Entry 7XUI (electron microscopy, 3.61 A resolution); this record covers chains I and B of the 8 polymer chains in the assembly.

Chain I:
Molecule: DNA-directed RNA polymerase subunit beta
Organism: Escherichia coli K-12
Notes: EC 2.7.7.6
Reference sequence: P0A8V2 (RPOB_ECOLI); residue numbers follow UniProt; this construct covers 1-1342
Chain sequence (1342 residues; each row starts with the number of its first residue):
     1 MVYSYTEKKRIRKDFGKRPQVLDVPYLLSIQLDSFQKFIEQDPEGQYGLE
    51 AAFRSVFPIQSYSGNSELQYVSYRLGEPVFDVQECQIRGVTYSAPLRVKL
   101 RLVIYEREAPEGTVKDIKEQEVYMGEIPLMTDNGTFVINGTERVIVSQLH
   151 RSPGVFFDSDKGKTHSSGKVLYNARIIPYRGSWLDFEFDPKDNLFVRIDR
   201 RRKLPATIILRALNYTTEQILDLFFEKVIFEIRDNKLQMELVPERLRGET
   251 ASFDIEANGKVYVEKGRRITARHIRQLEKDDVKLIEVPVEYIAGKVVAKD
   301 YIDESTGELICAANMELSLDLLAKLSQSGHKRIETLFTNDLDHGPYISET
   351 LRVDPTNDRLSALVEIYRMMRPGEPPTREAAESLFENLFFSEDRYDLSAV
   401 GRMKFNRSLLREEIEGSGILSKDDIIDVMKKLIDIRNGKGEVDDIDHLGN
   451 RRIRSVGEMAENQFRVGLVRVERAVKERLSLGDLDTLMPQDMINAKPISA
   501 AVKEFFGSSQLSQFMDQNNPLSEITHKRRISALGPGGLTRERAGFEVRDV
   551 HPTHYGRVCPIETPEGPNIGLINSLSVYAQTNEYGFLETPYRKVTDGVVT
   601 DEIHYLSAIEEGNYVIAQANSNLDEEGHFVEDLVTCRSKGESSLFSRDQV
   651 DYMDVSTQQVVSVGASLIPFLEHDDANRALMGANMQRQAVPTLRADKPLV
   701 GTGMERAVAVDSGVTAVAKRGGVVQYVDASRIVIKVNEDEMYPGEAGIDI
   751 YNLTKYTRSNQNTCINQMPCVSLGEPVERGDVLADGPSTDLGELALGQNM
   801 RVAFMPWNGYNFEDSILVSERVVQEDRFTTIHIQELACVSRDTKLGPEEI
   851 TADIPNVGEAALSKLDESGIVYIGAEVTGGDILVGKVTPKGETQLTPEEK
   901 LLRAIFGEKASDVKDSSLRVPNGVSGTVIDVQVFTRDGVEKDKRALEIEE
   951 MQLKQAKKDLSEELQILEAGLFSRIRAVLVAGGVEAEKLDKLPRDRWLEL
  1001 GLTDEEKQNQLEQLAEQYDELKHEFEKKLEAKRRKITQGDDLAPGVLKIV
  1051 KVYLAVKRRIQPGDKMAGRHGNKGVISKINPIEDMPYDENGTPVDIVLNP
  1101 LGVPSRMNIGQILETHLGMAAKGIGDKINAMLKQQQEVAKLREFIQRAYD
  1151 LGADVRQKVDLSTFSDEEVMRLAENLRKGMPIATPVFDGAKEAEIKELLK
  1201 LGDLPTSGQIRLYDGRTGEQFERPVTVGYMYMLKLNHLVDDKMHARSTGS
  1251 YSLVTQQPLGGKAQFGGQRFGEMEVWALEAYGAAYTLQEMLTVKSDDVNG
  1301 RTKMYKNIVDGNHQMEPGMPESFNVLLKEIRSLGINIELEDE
Not modelled in the structure: 1
Swiss-Prot annotation at these positions:
  - modified residue (N6-acetyllysine): Lys1022, Lys1200
  - mutagenesis: Ile561 (I561S: Resistant to antibiotics salinamide A and B), Ile569 (I569S: Resistant to antibiotics salinamide A and B), Ala665 (A665E: Resistant to antibiotics salinamide A and B), Asp675 (D675A/G: Resistant to antibiotics salinamide A and B), Asn677 (N677H/K: Resistant to antibiotics salinamide A and B), Leu680 (L680M: Resistant to antibiotics salinamide A and B), Glu813 (E813K: Disrupts the enzyme's active center)

Chain B:
Molecule: template DNA
Sequence (177 nucleotides; numbered -14 to 162; the number before each row is that of its first residue; numbers below 1 keep their minus sign (DC-14 is residue -14)):
   -14 CGAATTGTGAGCGCTCACAATTCTAAAAGCAAAAAAGCCTTCTCGCTAAT
    36 GAGCAGCATTGCCGTTCATCCTGAACCCGCCGCGCTCCCGACGCATGGTT
    86 TAAAGACGCGCCGTTCGTCTATGGGCTTATGATGTACTTAAAGTTCATTA
   136 ATGTAAAGTACCAATAGGAATTCATGC
Not modelled in the structure: -14 to 2, 13-162

Chain I / chain B interface:
Contacting residue pairs (4; chain I residue first):
  Phe514(I) - DT9(B)  sugar contact
  Gly1261(I) - DT6(B)  phosphate contact
  Arg1269(I) - DA4(B)  salt bridge to the phosphate
  Arg1269(I) - DA5(B)  phosphate contact
Interface residues without a listed pair, chain I (5 interface residues in all): Arg143, Asp1241
Interface residues without a listed pair, chain B (6 interface residues in all): DT7, DC8

In short:
Chain I and chain B form an interface of 5 and 6 residues respectively, with 1 salt bridge. Its one
salt-bridged contact is Arg1269(I)-DA4(B). UniProt lists 7 mutagenesis sites on chain I.
Here chain I is DNA-directed RNA polymerase subunit beta (Escherichia coli K-12) and chain B is template DNA.
Entry 7XUI (Cryo-EM structure of sigma70 bound HK022 putRNA-associated E.coli RNA polymerase elongation
complex) was determined by electron microscopy together with 7XUE and 7XUG from the same study.
